3AM4 - chains A and B; structure by X-ray diffraction, 2.30 A resolution.

Chain A (and B):
Protein: Enoyl-ACP reductase
Organism: Plasmodium falciparum
Notes: EC 1.3.1.9; chain B of this document is another copy of the same molecule, construct and numbering; everything in this record applies to it too
UniProtKB: Q9BJJ9 (Q9BJJ9_PLAFA); residue numbers follow UniProt; this construct covers 96-424
Sequence (329 residues; numbered 96 to 424; the number before each row is that of its first residue):
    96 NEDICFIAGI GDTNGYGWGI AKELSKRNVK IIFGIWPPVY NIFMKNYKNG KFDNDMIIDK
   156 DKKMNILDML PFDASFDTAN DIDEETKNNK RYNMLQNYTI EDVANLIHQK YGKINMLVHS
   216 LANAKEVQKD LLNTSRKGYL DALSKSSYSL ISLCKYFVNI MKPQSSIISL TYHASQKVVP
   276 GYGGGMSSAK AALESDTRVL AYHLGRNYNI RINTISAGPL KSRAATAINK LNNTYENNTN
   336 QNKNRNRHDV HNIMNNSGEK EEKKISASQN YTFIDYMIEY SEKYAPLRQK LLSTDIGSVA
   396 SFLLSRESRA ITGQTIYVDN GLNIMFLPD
Unresolved in the structure: 325-366
Construct notes: engineered mutation Met-372 (Ala in Q9BJJ9)
Small-molecule neighbours:
  - FT1 (4-(2,4-dichlorophenoxy)-3-hydroxybenzaldehyde): Ala-217, Asn-218, Ala-219, Val-222, Tyr-267, Tyr-277, Met-281, Lys-285, Pro-314, Ala-319, Ala-320, Ile-323, Phe-368, Ile-369, Met-372
  - NAD (nicotinamide-adenine-dinucleotide): Gly-104, Ile-105, Gly-106, Asp-107, Gly-110, Tyr-111, Gly-112, Trp-131, Val-134, Phe-167, Asp-168, Ala-169, Ser-170, Ser-215, Leu-216, Ala-217, Asn-218, Lys-240, Leu-265, Thr-266, Tyr-267, Tyr-277, Lys-285, Ala-312, Gly-313, Pro-314, Leu-315, Ser-317, Arg-318, Ala-319, Ala-320, Ile-369

Interface between chain A and chain B:
Pairs across the interface (84; chain A residue first):
  Glu-118(A) / Glu-402(B)
  Arg-122(A) / Glu-402(B)  salt bridge
  Arg-293(A) / Ile-419(B)
  Ala-296(A) / Pro-381(B)
  Ala-296(A) / Ile-419(B)  hydrophobic
  Tyr-297(A) / Met-420(B)  hydrophobic
  Tyr-297(A) / Asp-424(B)  hydrogen bond
  Gly-300(A) / Pro-381(B)
  Gly-300(A) / Leu-382(B)
  Arg-301(A) / Lys-378(B)  hydrogen bond (side chain-backbone)
  Arg-301(A) / Tyr-379(B)  hydrogen bond (side chain-backbone)
  Arg-301(A) / Ala-380(B)  hydrogen bond (side chain-backbone)
  Arg-301(A) / Pro-381(B)  hydrogen bond (backbone-backbone)
  Arg-301(A) / Arg-383(B)
  Arg-301(A) / Asp-424(B)  salt bridge
  Asn-304(A) / Gln-384(B)
  Arg-306(A) / Leu-382(B)
  Lys-378(A) / Arg-301(B)
  Tyr-379(A) / Arg-301(B)  hydrogen bond (backbone-side chain)
  Ala-380(A) / Arg-301(B)  hydrogen bond (backbone-side chain)
  Pro-381(A) / Ala-296(B)
  Pro-381(A) / Gly-300(B)
  Pro-381(A) / Arg-301(B)  hydrogen bond (backbone-backbone)
  Pro-381(A) / Thr-407(B)
  Leu-382(A) / Gly-300(B)
  Leu-382(A) / Asn-304(B)
  Leu-382(A) / Arg-306(B)
  Leu-382(A) / Arg-404(B)
  Arg-383(A) / Arg-301(B)
  Gln-384(A) / Asn-304(B)
  Gln-384(A) / Arg-404(B)  hydrogen bond (side chain-backbone)
  Lys-385(A) / Arg-404(B)
  Leu-386(A) / Ala-405(B)  hydrophobic
  Leu-387(A) / Arg-404(B)
  Asp-390(A) / Arg-404(B)  salt bridge
  Asp-390(A) / Ala-405(B)
  Ser-393(A) / Glu-402(B)  hydrogen bond (side chain-backbone)
  Val-394(A) / Glu-402(B)
  Val-394(A) / Ile-406(B)  hydrophobic
  Phe-397(A) / Val-394(B)  hydrophobic
  Phe-397(A) / Phe-397(B)  hydrophobic
  Glu-402(A) / Glu-118(B)
  Glu-402(A) / Arg-122(B)  salt bridge
  Glu-402(A) / Ser-393(B)  hydrogen bond (backbone-side chain)
  Arg-404(A) / Leu-382(B)
  Arg-404(A) / Gln-384(B)  hydrogen bond (backbone-side chain)
  Arg-404(A) / Lys-385(B)  hydrogen bond (side chain-backbone)
  Arg-404(A) / Leu-387(B)
  Arg-404(A) / Thr-389(B)
  Arg-404(A) / Asp-390(B)  salt bridge
  Arg-404(A) / Ser-393(B)  hydrogen bond
  Ala-405(A) / Leu-386(B)  hydrophobic
  Ala-405(A) / Asp-390(B)
  Ala-405(A) / Val-413(B)  hydrophobic
  Ala-405(A) / Asp-414(B)  hydrogen bond (backbone-backbone)
  Ala-405(A) / Asn-415(B)  hydrogen bond (backbone-backbone)
  Ala-405(A) / Gly-416(B)
  Ile-406(A) / Val-394(B)  hydrophobic
  Ile-406(A) / Tyr-412(B)
  Thr-407(A) / Pro-381(B)
  Thr-407(A) / Leu-382(B)
  Thr-407(A) / Asn-415(B)
  Thr-407(A) / Gly-416(B)
  Gly-408(A) / Ile-419(B)
  Gln-409(A) / Tyr-412(B)
  Gln-409(A) / Asn-418(B)  hydrogen bond
  Gln-409(A) / Ile-419(B)
  Ile-411(A) / Ile-411(B)  hydrophobic
  Tyr-412(A) / Ile-406(B)
  Tyr-412(A) / Gln-409(B)
  Val-413(A) / Ala-405(B)  hydrophobic
  Val-413(A) / Ile-406(B)  hydrophobic
  Asp-414(A) / Ala-405(B)  hydrogen bond (backbone-backbone)
  Asn-415(A) / Ala-405(B)  hydrogen bond (backbone-backbone)
  Asn-415(A) / Thr-407(B)
  Gly-416(A) / Ala-405(B)
  Gly-416(A) / Thr-407(B)
  Asn-418(A) / Gln-409(B)  hydrogen bond
  Ile-419(A) / Arg-293(B)
  Ile-419(A) / Ala-296(B)  hydrophobic
  Ile-419(A) / Gly-408(B)
  Ile-419(A) / Gln-409(B)
  Asp-424(A) / Tyr-297(B)  hydrogen bond
  Asp-424(A) / Arg-301(B)  salt bridge
Also at the interface, not in a pair above, chain A (40 interface residues in all): Met-420
Also at the interface, not in a pair above, chain B (42 interface residues in all): Ile-305

Overview:
The interface between chain A and chain B involves 40 residues on one side and 42 on the other, with 21
hydrogen bonds and 6 salt bridges. Polar contacts include Arg-122(A)/Glu-402(B), Arg-301(A)/Asp-424(B) and
Asp-390(A)/Arg-404(B). Chain A binds NAD and compound FT1.
Chain A and chain B are both Enoyl-ACP reductase (Plasmodium falciparum); the structure, A372M mutant of
Enoyl-ACP Reductase from Plasmodium falciparum (PfENR) in complex with triclosan variant T1, was determined by
X-ray diffraction (same publication as 3AM3 and 3AM5).
